8YVO - chains A and C; structure by X-ray diffraction, 2.10 A resolution.

[Chain A]
Name: C4.2 nanobody
Organism: Camelus dromedarius
Notes: antibody fragment or engineered binder
Amino-acid sequence (173 residues; each row starts with the number of its first residue):
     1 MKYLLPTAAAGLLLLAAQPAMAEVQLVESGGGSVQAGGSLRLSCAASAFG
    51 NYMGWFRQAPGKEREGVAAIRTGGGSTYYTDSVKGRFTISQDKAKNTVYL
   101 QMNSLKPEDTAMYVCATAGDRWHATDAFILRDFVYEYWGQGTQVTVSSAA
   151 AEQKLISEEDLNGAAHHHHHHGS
Not modelled in the structure: 1-22, 150-173
Disulfides: Cys-44/Cys-115

[Chain C]
Name: Toxin A
Organism: Clostridioides difficile
Notes: EC 3.4.22.-
UniProt: P16154 (TCDA_CLODI); numbering as in UniProt (aligned over 2639-2707)
Amino-acid sequence (69 residues; numbered 2639 to 2707; the number before each row is that of its first residue):
  2639 AIRYQNRFLHLLGKIYYFGNNSKAVTGWQTINGKVYYFMPDTAMAAAGGL
  2689 FEIDGVIYFFGVDGVKAMG
Differences from the reference sequence: conflict Met-2706 (Pro in P16154)

[Interface between chain A and chain C]
Pairs across the interface - 23 pairs, chain A then chain C:
  Arg-71(A) with Asn-2644(C); Asn-2658(C)
  Gly-73(A) with Asn-2658(C), hydrogen bond (backbone-side chain)
  Arg-121(A) with Thr-2664(C), hydrogen bond (side chain-backbone); Gly-2665(C); Trp-2666(C), hydrogen bond (side chain-backbone); Gln-2667(C); Thr-2668(C), hydrogen bond (backbone-backbone)
  Trp-122(A) with Thr-2668(C)
  His-123(A) with Tyr-2655(C); Gln-2667(C), hydrogen bond; Thr-2668(C), hydrogen bond (backbone-backbone); Ile-2669(C); Asn-2670(C), hydrogen bond (backbone-backbone)
  Ala-124(A) with Tyr-2655(C); Asn-2670(C)
  Thr-125(A) with Asn-2644(C); Tyr-2655(C); Asn-2670(C), hydrogen bond (backbone-side chain)
  Phe-128(A) with Asn-2670(C)
  Phe-133(A) with Asn-2670(C); Gly-2671(C)
  Val-134(A) with Asn-2670(C)
Other interface residues (no listed pair), chain C (14 interface residues in all): Arg-2645, Gly-2657, Val-2663

[Summary]
Chain A and chain C form an interface of 10 and 14 residues respectively; the contacts include 8 hydrogen
bonds. Polar pairs include Gly-73(A)/Asn-2658(C), Arg-121(A)/Thr-2664(C) and Arg-121(A)/Trp-2666(C).
Here chain A is C4.2 nanobody (Camelus dromedarius) and chain C is Toxin A (Clostridioides difficile). Entry
8YVO (Crystal structure of the C. difficile toxin A CROPs domain fragment 2639-2707 bound to C4.2 nanobody)
was determined by X-ray diffraction, deposited together with 8YVJ.
